2CEM - chains A and B; structure by X-ray diffraction, 1.80 A resolution.

# Chain A
Molecule: Pol protein
From: Human immunodeficiency virus 1
Notes: EC 3.4.23.16
Reference sequence: Q8Q3H0 (Q8Q3H0_9HIV1); residue numbers follow UniProt; this construct covers 1-99
Sequence (99 residues; numbered 1 to 99; the number before each row is that of its first residue):
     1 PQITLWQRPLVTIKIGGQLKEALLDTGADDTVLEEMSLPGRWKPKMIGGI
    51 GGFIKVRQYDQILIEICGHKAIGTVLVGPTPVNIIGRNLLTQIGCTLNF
Small-molecule neighbours: 2AH ({(1S)-1-[n'-[(2S)-2-hydroxy-2-((1S,2R)-2-hydroxy-indan-1-ylcarbamoyl)-3-phenyl-propyl]-n'-[4-(pyridine-2-yl)-benzyl]-hydrazinocarbonyl]-2,2-dimethyl-propyl}-carbamic acid methyl ester): L23, D25, G27, A28, D29, D30, V32, I47, G48, G49, I50, F53, P81, V82, I84

# Chain B
Molecule: Pol protein
From: Human immunodeficiency virus 1
Notes: EC 3.4.23.16
Reference sequence: Q8Q3H0 (Q8Q3H0_9HIV1); residues 101-199 here correspond to UniProt positions 1-99 (UniProt number = residue number - 100)
Sequence (99 residues; each row starts with the number of its first residue):
   101 PQITLWQRPLVTIKIGGQLKEALLDTGADDTVLEEMSLPGRWKPKMIGGI
   151 GGFIKVRQYDQILIEICGHKAIGTVLVGPTPVNIIGRNLLTQIGCTLNF
Small-molecule neighbours: 2AH ({(1S)-1-[n'-[(2S)-2-hydroxy-2-((1S,2R)-2-hydroxy-indan-1-ylcarbamoyl)-3-phenyl-propyl]-n'-[4-(pyridine-2-yl)-benzyl]-hydrazinocarbonyl]-2,2-dimethyl-propyl}-carbamic acid methyl ester): R108, L123, D125, G127, A128, D129, D130, T131, V132, I147, G148, G149, I150, P181, V182, I184

# How chain A and chain B interact
Residue-residue contacts (102; chain A residue first):
  P1(A) - L197(B)
  P1(A) - N198(B)
  P1(A) - F199(B)  hydrogen bond (backbone-backbone)
  Q2(A) - T196(B)
  Q2(A) - L197(B)
  Q2(A) - N198(B)  hydrogen bond
  I3(A) - T196(B)
  I3(A) - L197(B)  hydrogen bond (backbone-backbone)
  I3(A) - F199(B)  hydrophobic
  L5(A) - T126(B)
  L5(A) - R187(B)  hydrogen bond (backbone-side chain)
  L5(A) - L190(B)  hydrophobic
  L5(A) - T191(B)
  L5(A) - C195(B)
  W6(A) - R187(B)  hydrogen bond (backbone-side chain)
  W6(A) - T191(B)
  Q7(A) - R187(B)
  R8(A) - D129(B)  salt bridge
  R8(A) - R187(B)
  P9(A) - T126(B)
  P9(A) - R187(B)
  P9(A) - L197(B)  hydrophobic
  L23(A) - G127(B)
  L24(A) - T126(B)  hydrogen bond (backbone-side chain)
  L24(A) - L197(B)  hydrophobic
  D25(A) - D125(B)
  D25(A) - T126(B)
  D25(A) - G127(B)  hydrogen bond (side chain-backbone)
  T26(A) - L105(B)
  T26(A) - P109(B)
  T26(A) - L124(B)  hydrogen bond (side chain-backbone)
  T26(A) - D125(B)
  T26(A) - T126(B)  hydrogen bond (side chain-backbone)
  T26(A) - L197(B)
  G27(A) - L123(B)
  G27(A) - D125(B)  hydrogen bond (backbone-side chain)
  D29(A) - R108(B)  salt bridge
  G49(A) - I150(B)
  G49(A) - P181(B)
  I50(A) - I147(B)  hydrophobic
  I50(A) - G149(B)
  I50(A) - I150(B)
  I50(A) - G151(B)  hydrogen bond (backbone-backbone)
  I50(A) - G152(B)
  I50(A) - I154(B)  hydrophobic
  I50(A) - T180(B)
  I50(A) - I184(B)  hydrophobic
  G51(A) - G151(B)
  G51(A) - G152(B)
  G51(A) - I154(B)
  G52(A) - G151(B)
  I54(A) - I150(B)
  I54(A) - G151(B)
  C67(A) - F199(B)  hydrophobic
  H69(A) - F199(B)
  T80(A) - I150(B)
  P81(A) - G149(B)
  P81(A) - I150(B)
  I84(A) - I150(B)  hydrophobic
  R87(A) - L105(B)  hydrogen bond (side chain-backbone)
  R87(A) - W106(B)  hydrogen bond (side chain-backbone)
  R87(A) - Q107(B)  hydrogen bond (side chain-backbone)
  R87(A) - R108(B)
  R87(A) - P109(B)
  L90(A) - L105(B)  hydrophobic
  T91(A) - L105(B)
  T91(A) - W106(B)
  Q92(A) - W106(B)
  I93(A) - F199(B)
  G94(A) - N198(B)
  G94(A) - F199(B)
  C95(A) - L105(B)
  C95(A) - L197(B)  hydrophobic
  C95(A) - N198(B)
  C95(A) - F199(B)  hydrophobic
  T96(A) - Q102(B)
  T96(A) - I103(B)
  T96(A) - T196(B)
  T96(A) - L197(B)
  T96(A) - N198(B)  hydrogen bond (backbone-backbone)
  L97(A) - P101(B)
  L97(A) - Q102(B)
  L97(A) - I103(B)  hydrogen bond (backbone-backbone)
  L97(A) - P109(B)  hydrophobic
  L97(A) - L124(B)  hydrophobic
  L97(A) - T126(B)
  L97(A) - C195(B)  hydrophobic
  L97(A) - T196(B)
  L97(A) - L197(B)  hydrophobic
  N98(A) - P101(B)
  N98(A) - Q102(B)  hydrogen bond
  N98(A) - G194(B)
  N98(A) - C195(B)
  N98(A) - T196(B)  hydrogen bond (backbone-backbone)
  N98(A) - N198(B)  hydrogen bond
  F99(A) - P101(B)  hydrogen bond (backbone-backbone)
  F99(A) - L124(B)  hydrophobic
  F99(A) - C167(B)  hydrophobic
  F99(A) - H169(B)
  F99(A) - I193(B)
  F99(A) - G194(B)
  F99(A) - C195(B)  hydrophobic
Also at the interface, not in a pair above, chain A (38 interface residues in all): T4, V32, I47
Also at the interface, not in a pair above, chain B (37 interface residues in all): T104, F153

# Overview
38 residues of chain A and 37 residues of chain B are in contact; the contacts include 20 hydrogen bonds and 2
salt bridges. Among the polar pairs are R8(A)-D129(B), D29(A)-R108(B) and Q2(A)-N198(B). Compound 2AH is bound
between chain A and chain B.
Chain A and chain B are both Pol protein (Human immunodeficiency virus 1); the structure, P1' Extended HIV-1
Protease Inhibitors Encompassing a Tertiary Alcohol in the Transition-State Mimicking Scaffold, was determined
by X-ray diffraction, deposited together with 2CEJ and 2CEN.
